PDB entry 8JR8 | electron microscopy, 3.48 A resolution | chains A and C of the 8 polymer chains in the assembly

== Chain A (and C) ==
Protein: Piwi domain-containing protein
From: Maribacter polysiphoniae
Notes: chain C of this document is another copy of the same molecule, construct and numbering; everything in this record applies to it too
UniProtKB: A0A316E3U6 (A0A316E3U6_9FLAO); residues 1-507 here = UniProt positions 1-507
Amino-acid sequence (507 residues; each row starts with the number of its first residue):
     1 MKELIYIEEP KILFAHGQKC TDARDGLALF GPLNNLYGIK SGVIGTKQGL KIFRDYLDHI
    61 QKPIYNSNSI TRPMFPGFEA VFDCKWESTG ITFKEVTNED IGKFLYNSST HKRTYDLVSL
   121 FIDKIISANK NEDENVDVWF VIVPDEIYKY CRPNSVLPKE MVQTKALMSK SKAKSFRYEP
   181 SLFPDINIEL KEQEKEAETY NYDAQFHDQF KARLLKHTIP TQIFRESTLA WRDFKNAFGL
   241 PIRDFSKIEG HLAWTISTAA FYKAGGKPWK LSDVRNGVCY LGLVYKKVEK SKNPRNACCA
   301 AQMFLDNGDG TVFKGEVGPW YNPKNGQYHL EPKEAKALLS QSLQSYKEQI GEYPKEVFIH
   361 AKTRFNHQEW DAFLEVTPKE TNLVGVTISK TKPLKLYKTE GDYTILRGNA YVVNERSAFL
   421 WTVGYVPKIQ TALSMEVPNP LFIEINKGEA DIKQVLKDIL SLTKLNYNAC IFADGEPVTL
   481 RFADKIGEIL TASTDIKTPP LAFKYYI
Not modelled in the structure: 153-203, 507

== How chain A and chain C interact ==
Residue-residue contacts (53; chain A residue first):
  Leu36(A) with Lys40(C), hydrogen bond (backbone-side chain)
  Tyr37(A) with Gly38(C); Lys85(C); Glu87(C), hydrogen bond; Thr89(C), hydrogen bond
  Gly38(A) with Tyr37(C); Lys40(C), hydrogen bond (backbone-side chain)
  Lys40(A) with Leu36(C), hydrogen bond (side chain-backbone); Tyr37(C); Gly38(C), hydrogen bond (side chain-backbone); Asp137(C), salt bridge
  Lys85(A) with Tyr37(C)
  Glu87(A) with Tyr37(C), hydrogen bond
  Thr89(A) with Tyr37(C), hydrogen bond (backbone-side chain)
  Asn129(A) with Thr218(C); Tyr505(C), hydrogen bond (backbone-side chain)
  Lys130(A) with Thr498(C), hydrogen bond (side chain-backbone); Pro500(C); Ala502(C); Tyr505(C), hydrogen bond (backbone-side chain)
  Asn131(A) with Pro500(C); Leu501(C), hydrogen bond (side chain-backbone); Ala502(C)
  Glu132(A) with Ala502(C); Lys504(C), hydrogen bond (backbone-side chain)
  Asp133(A) with Tyr262(C); Gly265(C); Lys504(C)
  Glu134(A) with Lys504(C)
  Asn135(A) with Asp137(C); Gly265(C)
  Asp137(A) with Lys40(C), salt bridge; Asn135(C)
  Thr218(A) with Asn129(C)
  Tyr262(A) with Asp133(C), hydrogen bond
  Gly265(A) with Asp133(C); Asn135(C)
  Val312(A) with Asp133(C)
  Phe313(A) with Asp133(C)
  Lys314(A) with Asn131(C)
  Thr498(A) with Lys130(C), hydrogen bond
  Leu501(A) with Lys130(C); Asn131(C), hydrogen bond (backbone-side chain)
  Ala502(A) with Lys130(C); Glu132(C); Asp133(C)
  Phe503(A) with Asp133(C)
  Lys504(A) with Glu132(C); Asp133(C); Glu134(C); Asn135(C)
  Tyr505(A) with Asn129(C), hydrogen bond (side chain-backbone); Lys130(C)
Interface residues without a listed pair, chain A (32 interface residues in all): Ile39, Gly90, Ala264, Gly266, Pro500
Interface residues without a listed pair, chain C (29 interface residues in all): Ile39, Ala264, Gly266, Pro499, Phe503

== In short ==
The interface between chain A and chain C involves 32 residues on one side and 29 on the other, with 17
hydrogen bonds and 2 salt bridges. Polar contacts include Lys40(A)-Asp137(C), Leu36(A)-Lys40(C) and
Tyr37(A)-Glu87(C).
Chain A and chain C are both Piwi domain-containing protein (Maribacter polysiphoniae); the structure,
MapSPARTA dimer bound with guide-target, was determined by electron microscopy.
